PDB entry 4BOI | electron microscopy, 41.00 A resolution (very low resolution: no residue pairs are listed; an interface is given only as per-side residue counts) | chains B and C of the 5 polymer chains in the assembly

Chain B:
Molecule: Acetylcholine receptor beta subunit
Organism: Torpedo marmorata
UniProtKB: Q6S3I0 (Q6S3I0_TORMA); residues -23 to 469 here correspond to UniProt positions 1-493 (UniProt number = residue number + 24)
Sequence (493 residues; each row starts with the number of its first residue; numbers below 1 keep their minus sign (Met-23 is residue -23)):
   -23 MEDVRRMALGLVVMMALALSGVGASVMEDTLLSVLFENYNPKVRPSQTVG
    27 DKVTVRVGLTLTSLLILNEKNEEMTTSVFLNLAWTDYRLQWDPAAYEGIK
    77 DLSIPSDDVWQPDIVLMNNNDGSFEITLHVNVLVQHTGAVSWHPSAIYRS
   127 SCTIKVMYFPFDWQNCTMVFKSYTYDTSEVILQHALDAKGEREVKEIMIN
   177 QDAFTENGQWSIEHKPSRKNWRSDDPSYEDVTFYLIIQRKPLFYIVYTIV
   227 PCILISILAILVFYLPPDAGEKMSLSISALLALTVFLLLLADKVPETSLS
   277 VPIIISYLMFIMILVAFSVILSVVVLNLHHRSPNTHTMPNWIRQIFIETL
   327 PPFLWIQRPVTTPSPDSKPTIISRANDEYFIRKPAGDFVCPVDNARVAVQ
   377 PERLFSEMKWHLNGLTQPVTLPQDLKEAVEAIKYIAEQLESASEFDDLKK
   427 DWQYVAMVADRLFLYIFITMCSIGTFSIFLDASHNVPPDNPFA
Disordered / not traced: -23 to 0, 165-173, 313-402
Cystine bridges: Cys128-Cys142

Chain C:
Molecule: Acetylcholine receptor delta subunit
Organism: Torpedo marmorata
UniProtKB: Q6S3H8 (Q6S3H8_TORMA); residues -20 to 501 here correspond to UniProt positions 1-522 (UniProt number = residue number + 21)
Sequence (522 residues; numbered -20 to 501; the number before each row is that of its first residue; numbers below 1 keep their minus sign (Met-20 is residue -20)):
   -20 MGNIHFVYLLISCLYYSGCSGVNEEERLINDLLIVNKYNKHVRPVKHNNE
    30 VVNIALSLTLSNLISLKETDETLTTNVWMDHAWYDHRLTWNASEYSDISI
    80 LRLRPELIWIPDIVLQNNNDGQYNVAYFCNVLVRPNGYVTWLPPAIFRSS
   130 CPINVLYFPFDWQNCSLKFTALNYNANEISMDLMTDTIDGKDYPIEWIII
   180 DPEAFTENGEWEIIHKPAKKNIYGDKFPNGTNYQDVTFYLIIRRKPLFYV
   230 INFITPCVLISFLAALAFYLPAESGEKMSTAICVLLAQAVFLLLTSQRLP
   280 ETALAVPLIGKYLMFIMSLVTGVVVNCGIVLNFHFRTPSTHVLSTRVKQI
   330 FLEKLPRILHMSRVDEIEQPDWQNDLKLRRSSSVGYISKAQEYFNIKSRS
   380 ELMFEKQSERHGLVPRVTPRIGFGNNNENIAASDQLHDEIKSGIDSTNYI
   430 VKQIKEKNAYDEEVGNWNLVGQTIDRLSMFIITPVMVLGTIFIFVMGNFN
   480 RPPAKPFEGDPFDYSSDHPRCA
Disordered / not traced: -20 to 0, 163-177, 321-420, 486-501
Cystine bridges: Cys130-Cys144

How chain B and chain C interact:
At this resolution (41 A) residue pairs are not listed: 41 residues of chain B and 40 of chain C lie at the interface.

Overview:
41 residues of chain B and 40 residues of chain C are in contact.
Chain B is Acetylcholine receptor beta subunit and chain C is Acetylcholine receptor delta subunit, both from
Torpedo marmorata; the structure, The structure and super-organization of acetylcholine receptor-rapsyn
complexes class A, was determined by electron microscopy together with 4BOG, 4BON, 4BOO, 4BOR and 4BOT from
the same study.
